8JF4 - chain A; structure by X-ray diffraction, 2.89 A resolution.

== Chain A ==
Name: Aurora kinase A
From: Homo sapiens
Notes: EC 2.7.11.1
UniProtKB: O14965 (AURKA_HUMAN); numbering as in UniProt (aligned over 127-389)
Chain sequence (263 residues; numbered 127 to 389; the number before each row is that of its first residue):
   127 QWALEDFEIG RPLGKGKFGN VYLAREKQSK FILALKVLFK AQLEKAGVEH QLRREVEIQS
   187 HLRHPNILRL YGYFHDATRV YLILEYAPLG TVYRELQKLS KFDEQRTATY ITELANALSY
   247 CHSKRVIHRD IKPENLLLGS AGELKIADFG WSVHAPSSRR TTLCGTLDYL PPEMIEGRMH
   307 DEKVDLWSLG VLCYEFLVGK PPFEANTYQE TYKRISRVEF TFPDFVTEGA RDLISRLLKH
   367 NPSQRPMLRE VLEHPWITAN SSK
Unresolved in the structure: 279-289
Ligand contacts: C0N (2-[4-[4-[bis(oxidanylidene)-$l^5-sulfanyl]oxyphenyl]carbonylpiperazin-1-yl]-6-[(5-cyclopropyl-1H-pyrazol-3-yl)amino]-N-prop-2-ynyl-pyrimidine-4-carboxamide): L139, G140, K141, G142, K143, F144, G145, N146, V147, A160, K162, L164, L194, L210, E211, Y212, A213, P214, L215, G216, T217, L263
Swiss-Prot annotation at these positions:
  - region: H280 to L293 (Activation segment)
  - active site: D256 (Proton acceptor)
  - binding site (ATP): K143, K162, E211 to A213, E260, N261, D274
  - modified residue: T287 (Phosphothreonine), T288 (Phosphothreonine), S342 (Phosphoserine)
  - cross-link: K258 (Glycyl lysine isopeptide (Lys-Gly) (interchain with G-Cter in SUMO2))
  - natural variant: S155 (S155R: In a colorectal adenocarcinoma sample), V174 (V174M: In a metastatic melanoma sample)
  - mutagenesis: K162 (K162R: Loss of kinase activity), F165 (F165A: Decreases the interaction with phosphatase type 1 isoforms), G198 (G198N: Reduces interaction with TPX2. Reduces kinase activity tenfold. Promotes interaction with the AURKB binding partners INCENP and BIRC5 that are normally not bound by AURKA), R205 (R205A: Reduces ubiquitination and proteasomal degradation), D274 (D274N: Abolishes cilia disassembly and kinase activity), T287 (T287A: No direct effect on catalytic activity; T287E: Enhances interaction with TPX2), T288 (T288A: Reduces cilia disassembly and kinase activity; T288D: Mimics phosphorylation state and increases kinase activity), C290 (C290A: Enhances stability; when associated with A-393), Y334 (Y334A: Reduces binding to MYCN), Q335 (Q335A: Reduces binding to MYCN), F346 (F346A: Decreases the interaction with phosphatase type 1 isoforms)

== Summary ==
Chain A binds compound C0N. Curated annotation (UniProt) lists active-site residue D256, 8 ATP-binding
residues and 11 mutagenesis sites.
Chain A is Aurora kinase A (Homo sapiens); the structure, The crystal structure of human AURKA kinase domain
in complex with AURKA-compound 9, was determined by X-ray diffraction (same publication as 8JG8 and 8JF3).
